Entry 1HLZ (X-ray diffraction, 2.80 A resolution); this record covers chains D and A of the 4 polymer chains in the assembly.

# Chain D
Molecule: 20-nt DNA strand
Sequence (20 nucleotides; each row starts with the number of its first residue):
   621 CTGACCTAGT GACCTAGTTG

# Chain A
Name: Orphan nuclear receptor NR1D1
From: Homo sapiens
Notes: fragment: dna-binding domain plus c-terminal extension
UniProtKB: P20393 (NR1D1_HUMAN); the construct lacks a stretch of the UniProt sequence, so the offset changes along the chain: -8 to 33 = UniProt 123-164; 34-84 = UniProt 166-216
Amino-acid sequence (94 residues; row label = number of the first residue in the row; numbers below 1 keep their minus sign (Thr-8 is residue -8)):
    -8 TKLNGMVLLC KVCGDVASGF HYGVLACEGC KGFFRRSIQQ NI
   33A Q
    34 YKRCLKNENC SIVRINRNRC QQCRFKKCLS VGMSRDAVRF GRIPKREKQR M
Unresolved in the structure: -8 to -3, 78-84
Construct notes: cloning artifact (16)
Ion coordination: Zn2+ site 1: Cys1, Cys4, Cys18, Cys21; Zn2+ site 2: Cys37, Cys43, Cys53, Cys56

# How chain D and chain A interact
Residue-residue contacts (20; chain D residue first):
  DC621(D) with Gln54(A), hydrogen bond to the phosphate
  DT622(D) with Phe24(A), phosphate contact; Arg27(A), salt bridge to the phosphate; Asn51(A), phosphate contact; Gln54(A), hydrogen bond to the phosphate
  DG623(D) with Glu19(A), sugar contact; Gly20(A), phosphate contact; Arg27(A), hydrogen bond to the base; Arg50(A), salt bridge to the phosphate; Asn51(A), phosphate contact; Arg57(A), salt bridge to the phosphate
  DA624(D) with Glu19(A), phosphate contact
  DC625(D) with Glu19(A), hydrogen bond to the base
  DT630(D) with Phe73(A), phosphate contact; Gly74(A), base contact
  DG631(D) with Phe73(A), sugar contact
  DA632(D) with Arg75(A), sugar contact; Pro77(A), phosphate contact
  DC633(D) with Arg75(A), hydrogen bond to the sugar; Pro77(A), phosphate contact
Interface residues without a listed pair, chain A (14 interface residues in all): Lys22, Tyr34

# Overview
The interface between chain D and chain A involves 9 residues on one side and 14 on the other; the contacts
include 5 hydrogen bonds and 3 salt bridges. Among the polar pairs are DG623(D)-Arg27(A), DC625(D)-Glu19(A)
and DC633(D)-Arg75(A).
Chain D is a 20-nt DNA strand and chain A is Orphan nuclear receptor NR1D1 (Homo sapiens); the structure,
Crystal structure of the orphan nuclear receptor rev-erb(alpha) DNA-binding domain bound to its cognate
response element, was determined by X-ray diffraction, deposited together with 1GA5.
